Entry 5XOG (X-ray diffraction, 3.00 A resolution); this record covers chains A and F of the 17 polymer chains in the assembly.

Chain A:
Protein: DNA-directed RNA polymerase subunit
From: Komagataella phaffii (strain GS115 / ATCC 20864)
Notes: EC 2.7.7.6
UniProtKB: C4R4Y0 (C4R4Y0_KOMPG); residue numbers follow UniProt; this construct covers 1-1743
Amino-acid sequence (1743 residues; numbered 1 to 1743; the number before each row is that of its first residue):
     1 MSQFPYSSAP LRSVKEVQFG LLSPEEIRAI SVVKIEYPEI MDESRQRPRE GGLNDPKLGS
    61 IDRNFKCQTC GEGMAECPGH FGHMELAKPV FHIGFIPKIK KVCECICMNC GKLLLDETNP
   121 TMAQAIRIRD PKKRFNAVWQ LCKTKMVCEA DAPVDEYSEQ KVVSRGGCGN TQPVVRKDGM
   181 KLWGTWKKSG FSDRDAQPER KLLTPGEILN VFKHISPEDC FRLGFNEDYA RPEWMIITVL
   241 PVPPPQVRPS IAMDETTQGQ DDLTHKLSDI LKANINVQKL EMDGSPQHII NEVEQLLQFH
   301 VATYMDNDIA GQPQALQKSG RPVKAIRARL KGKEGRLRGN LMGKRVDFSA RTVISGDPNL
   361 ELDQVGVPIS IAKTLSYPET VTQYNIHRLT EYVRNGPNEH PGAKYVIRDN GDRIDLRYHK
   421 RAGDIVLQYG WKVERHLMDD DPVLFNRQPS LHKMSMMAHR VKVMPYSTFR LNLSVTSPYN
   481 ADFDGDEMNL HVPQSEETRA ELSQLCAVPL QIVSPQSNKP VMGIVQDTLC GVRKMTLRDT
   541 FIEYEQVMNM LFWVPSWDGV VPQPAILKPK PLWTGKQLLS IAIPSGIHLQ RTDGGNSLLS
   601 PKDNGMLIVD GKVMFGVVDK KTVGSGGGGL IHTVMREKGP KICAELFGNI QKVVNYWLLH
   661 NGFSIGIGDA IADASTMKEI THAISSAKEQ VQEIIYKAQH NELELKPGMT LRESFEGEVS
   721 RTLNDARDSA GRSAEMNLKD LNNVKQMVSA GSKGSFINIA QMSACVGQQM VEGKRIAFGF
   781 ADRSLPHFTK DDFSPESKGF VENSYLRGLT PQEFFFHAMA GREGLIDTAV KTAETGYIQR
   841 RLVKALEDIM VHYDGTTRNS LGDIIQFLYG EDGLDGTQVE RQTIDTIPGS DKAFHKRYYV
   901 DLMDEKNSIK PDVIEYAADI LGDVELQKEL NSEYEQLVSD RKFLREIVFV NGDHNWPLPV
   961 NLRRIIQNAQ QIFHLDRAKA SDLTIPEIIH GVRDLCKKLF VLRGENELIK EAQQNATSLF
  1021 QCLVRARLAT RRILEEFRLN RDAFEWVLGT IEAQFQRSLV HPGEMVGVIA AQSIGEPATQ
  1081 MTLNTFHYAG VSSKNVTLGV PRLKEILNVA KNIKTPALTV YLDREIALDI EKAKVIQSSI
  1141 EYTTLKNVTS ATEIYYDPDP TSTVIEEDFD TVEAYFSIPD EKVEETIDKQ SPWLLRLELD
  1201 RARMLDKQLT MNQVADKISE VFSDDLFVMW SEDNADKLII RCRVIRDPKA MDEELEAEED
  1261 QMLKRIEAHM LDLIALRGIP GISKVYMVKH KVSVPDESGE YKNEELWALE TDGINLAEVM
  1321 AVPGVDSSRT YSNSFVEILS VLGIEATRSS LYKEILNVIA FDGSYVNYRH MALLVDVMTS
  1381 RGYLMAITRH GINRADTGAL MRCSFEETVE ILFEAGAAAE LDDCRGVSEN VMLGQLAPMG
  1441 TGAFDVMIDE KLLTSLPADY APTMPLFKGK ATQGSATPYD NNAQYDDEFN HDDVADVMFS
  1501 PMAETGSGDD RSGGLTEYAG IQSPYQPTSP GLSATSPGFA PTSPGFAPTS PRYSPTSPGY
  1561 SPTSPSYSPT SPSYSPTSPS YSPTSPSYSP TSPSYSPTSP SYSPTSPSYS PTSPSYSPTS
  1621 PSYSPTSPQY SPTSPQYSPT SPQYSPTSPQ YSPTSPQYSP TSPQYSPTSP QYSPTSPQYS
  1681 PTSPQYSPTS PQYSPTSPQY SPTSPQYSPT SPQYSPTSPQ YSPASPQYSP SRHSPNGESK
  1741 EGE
Not modelled in the structure: 1, 154-160, 190-193, 1082-1094, 1178-1189, 1246-1257, 1464-1743
Ion coordination: Zn2+ site 1: Cys67, Cys70, Cys77, His80; Zn2+ site 2: Cys107, Cys110, Cys148, Cys168; Mg2+: Asp482, Asp484, Asp486 (together with AMP-CPP) (shared with 1 residue of chain P)
Small-molecule neighbours: AMP-CPP (APC; diphosphomethylphosphonic acid adenosyl ester): Arg447, Pro449, Asn480, Asp482, Asp484, Thr832, Gln1080

Chain F:
Protein: RNA polymerase subunit ABC23, common to RNA polymerases I, II, and III
From: Komagataella phaffii (strain GS115 / ATCC 20864)
UniProtKB: C4R1V1 (C4R1V1_KOMPG); numbering as in UniProt (aligned over 1-155)
Amino-acid sequence (155 residues; each row starts with the number of its first residue):
     1 MSEDEAFNEQ TENFENFEDE HFSDDNFEDR STQPEDYAVG VTADGRQIIN GDGIQEVNGT
    61 IKAHRKRSNK ELAILKEERT TTPYLTKYER ARILGTRALQ ISMNAPVLVD IEGETDPLQI
   121 AMKELSQRKI PLVIRRYLPD GSYEDWGCDE LIVDN
Not modelled in the structure: 1-70, 155

Chain A / chain F interface:
Pairs across the interface (66; chain A residue first):
  Thr380(A) with Ser102(F)
  Thr382(A) with Ser102(F)
  Tyr384(A) with Ile111(F); Thr115(F)
  Arg388(A) with Asp116(F), salt bridge
  Glu496(A) with Gly95(F); Ala98(F); Leu99(F)
  Glu497(A) with Gly95(F); Thr96(F), hydrogen bond; Leu99(F)
  Ala500(A) with Ala91(F); Gly95(F)
  Gln504(A) with Arg90(F), hydrogen bond; Ala91(F)
  Leu505(A) with Lys87(F); Tyr88(F), hydrophobic; Ala91(F), hydrophobic
  His852(A) with Pro139(F)
  Tyr853(A) with Thr81(F); Glu89(F), hydrogen bond; Arg136(F); Tyr137(F)
  Asp854(A) with Pro139(F)
  Arg858(A) with Pro139(F)
  Asp875(A) with Lys87(F), salt bridge
  Arg1003(A) with Thr80(F); Pro83(F)
  Gln1056(A) with Tyr84(F)
  Arg1057(A) with Asp154(F), salt bridge
  His1061(A) with Thr86(F); Lys87(F), hydrogen bond (side chain-backbone)
  Pro1062(A) with Tyr88(F)
  Gly1063(A) with Tyr88(F)
  Glu1064(A) with Lys87(F), salt bridge; Tyr88(F), hydrogen bond
  Gly1440(A) with Tyr88(F)
  Thr1441(A) with Tyr88(F); Arg92(F), hydrogen bond (backbone-side chain)
  Phe1444(A) with Tyr88(F); Glu89(F); Arg92(F), hydrogen bond (backbone-side chain); Ile134(F), hydrophobic; Arg135(F)
  Asp1445(A) with Val133(F); Ile134(F); Arg135(F), hydrogen bond (backbone-backbone); Tyr137(F), hydrogen bond
  Val1446(A) with Arg92(F); Ile93(F), hydrophobic; Leu132(F), hydrophobic; Val133(F)
  Met1447(A) with Leu132(F); Val133(F), hydrogen bond (backbone-backbone); Arg135(F)
  Ile1448(A) with Pro131(F)
  Asp1449(A) with Pro131(F), hydrogen bond (backbone-backbone); Leu132(F); Val133(F)
  Leu1452(A) with Leu108(F), hydrophobic; Ile130(F); Pro131(F), hydrophobic
  Leu1453(A) with Pro131(F), hydrophobic
  Leu1456(A) with Pro106(F), hydrophobic; Leu108(F), hydrophobic
  Tyr1460(A) with Pro106(F), hydrophobic
Also at the interface, not in a pair above, chain A (38 interface residues in all): Ser503, Thr856, Leu1436, Gly1442, Ala1443
Also at the interface, not in a pair above, chain F (40 interface residues in all): Leu94, Val107, Pro117, Leu118, Arg128, Lys129, Leu138, Asp149

Overview:
38 residues of chain A face 40 of chain F across their interface; the contacts include 11 hydrogen bonds and 4
salt bridges. Polar pairs include Arg388(A)-Asp116(F), Asp875(A)-Lys87(F) and Arg1057(A)-Asp154(F). Bound to
chain A: AMP-CPP.
Here chain A is DNA-directed RNA polymerase subunit and chain F is RNA polymerase subunit ABC23, common to RNA
polymerases I, II, and III, both from Komagataella phaffii (strain GS115 / ATCC 20864). Entry 5XOG (RNA
Polymerase II elongation complex bound with Spt5 KOW5 and Elf1) was determined by X-ray diffraction (same
publication as 5XON).
